7MUD - chains BK and CL of the 130 polymer chains in the assembly; structure by electron microscopy, 2.80 A resolution.

[Chain BK]
Protein: Inner membrane lipoprotein YiaD
From: Legionella pneumophila
UniProtKB: O53086 (O53086_LEGPN); numbering as in UniProt (aligned over 1-189)
Amino-acid sequence (189 residues; row label = number of the first residue in the row):
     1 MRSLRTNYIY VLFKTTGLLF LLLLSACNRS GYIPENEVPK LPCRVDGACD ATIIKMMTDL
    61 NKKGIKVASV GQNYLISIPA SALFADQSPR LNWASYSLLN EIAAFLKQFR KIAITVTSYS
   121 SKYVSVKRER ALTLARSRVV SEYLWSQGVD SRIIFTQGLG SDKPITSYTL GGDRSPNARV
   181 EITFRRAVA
Not modelled in the structure: 1-39, 189
Reported in the primary citation:
  - post-translational modification sites: Cys27 (citing earlier work)

[Chain CL]
Protein: Outer membrane protein, OmpA family protein
From: Legionella pneumophila
UniProtKB: Q5ZXS4 (Q5ZXS4_LEGPH); residue numbers follow UniProt; this construct covers 1-249
Amino-acid sequence (249 residues; row label = number of the first residue in the row):
     1 MRNLMRCLIM IKSLIKGVDM SRKLAKTRIL GYGLMICFLA GCFHPPYNNF QPDRRAVKRV
    61 GVDTGIGAVA GAIASGTASG TLIGAAAGGT VGLVASIYRD SKRKIIRDLQ KQDIQYVEYG
   121 DTRTLIIPTD KYFMFSSPRL NEICYPGLNN VIRLLNFYPQ STIYVAGFTD NVGSRSHKRK
   181 LSQAQAETMM TFLWANGIAA KRLKAEGYGD KNAISDNAII HGSAQNRRIE IQWFTSPAQP
   241 PQPQMAYVK
Not modelled in the structure: 1-41, 66-87, 235-249

[Chain BK / chain CL interface]
Contacting residue pairs - 23 pairs, chain BK then chain CL:
  Lys66(BK) with Glu118(CL); Tyr119(CL)
  Ser69(BK) with Gln115(CL), hydrogen bond (backbone-side chain)
  Val70(BK) with Ile126(CL), hydrophobic; Ile214(CL), hydrophobic
  Gly71(BK) with Ile214(CL); Ser215(CL)
  Gln72(BK) with Ile214(CL), hydrogen bond (backbone-backbone); Ser215(CL); Asp216(CL); Ile219(CL); Gly222(CL)
  Asn73(BK) with Ile214(CL)
  Ser77(BK) with Tyr119(CL), hydrogen bond
  Ile165(BK) with Gly120(CL); Asp121(CL), hydrogen bond (backbone-backbone)
  Thr166(BK) with Asp121(CL)
  Ser167(BK) with Asp121(CL), hydrogen bond (backbone-side chain)
  Arg179(BK) with Tyr119(CL)
  Glu181(BK) with Tyr119(CL), hydrogen bond
  Arg185(BK) with Ala213(CL), hydrogen bond (side chain-backbone); Ile214(CL), hydrogen bond (side chain-backbone); Ser215(CL)
Interface residues without a listed pair, chain CL (14 interface residues in all): Val117, Gln225

[Overview]
The interface between chain BK and chain CL involves 13 residues on one side and 14 on the other; the contacts
include 8 hydrogen bonds. Among the polar pairs are Ser69(BK)-Gln115(CL), Ser77(BK)-Tyr119(CL) and
Ser167(BK)-Asp121(CL). From the paper: a modification site at Cys27(BK).
Here chain BK is Inner membrane lipoprotein YiaD and chain CL is Outer membrane protein, OmpA family protein,
both from Legionella pneumophila. Entry 7MUD (Legionella pneumophila Dot/Icm T4SS OMC) was determined by
electron microscopy together with 7MUC, 7MUE, 7MUQ, 7MUS, 7MUV, 7MUW and 7MUY from the same study.
